PDB entry 5W64 | electron microscopy, 4.20 A resolution (low resolution: residue-level contacts below are approximate; hydrogen-bond / salt-bridge calls are withheld) | chains O and Q of the 20 polymer chains in the assembly

Chain O:
Protein: RNA polymerase I-specific transcription initiation factor RRN6
From: Saccharomyces cerevisiae (strain ATCC 204508 / S288c)
UniProt: P32786 (RRN6_YEAST); the construct has insertions or renumbered stretches relative to UniProt, so the offset changes along the chain: -47 to 28 = UniProt 1-76; 41-67 = UniProt 145-171; 172-894 = UniProt 172-894
Chain sequence (894 residues; row label = number of the first residue in the row; note: 116 numbers in that range are skipped by the numbering (no residue carries them; nothing is unmodelled there); a row labelled like 28A-28Z holds insertion residues (28A, then the next letters in order); numbers below 1 keep their minus sign (Met-47 is residue -47); X marks 53 residues of unknown identity (built as UNK)):
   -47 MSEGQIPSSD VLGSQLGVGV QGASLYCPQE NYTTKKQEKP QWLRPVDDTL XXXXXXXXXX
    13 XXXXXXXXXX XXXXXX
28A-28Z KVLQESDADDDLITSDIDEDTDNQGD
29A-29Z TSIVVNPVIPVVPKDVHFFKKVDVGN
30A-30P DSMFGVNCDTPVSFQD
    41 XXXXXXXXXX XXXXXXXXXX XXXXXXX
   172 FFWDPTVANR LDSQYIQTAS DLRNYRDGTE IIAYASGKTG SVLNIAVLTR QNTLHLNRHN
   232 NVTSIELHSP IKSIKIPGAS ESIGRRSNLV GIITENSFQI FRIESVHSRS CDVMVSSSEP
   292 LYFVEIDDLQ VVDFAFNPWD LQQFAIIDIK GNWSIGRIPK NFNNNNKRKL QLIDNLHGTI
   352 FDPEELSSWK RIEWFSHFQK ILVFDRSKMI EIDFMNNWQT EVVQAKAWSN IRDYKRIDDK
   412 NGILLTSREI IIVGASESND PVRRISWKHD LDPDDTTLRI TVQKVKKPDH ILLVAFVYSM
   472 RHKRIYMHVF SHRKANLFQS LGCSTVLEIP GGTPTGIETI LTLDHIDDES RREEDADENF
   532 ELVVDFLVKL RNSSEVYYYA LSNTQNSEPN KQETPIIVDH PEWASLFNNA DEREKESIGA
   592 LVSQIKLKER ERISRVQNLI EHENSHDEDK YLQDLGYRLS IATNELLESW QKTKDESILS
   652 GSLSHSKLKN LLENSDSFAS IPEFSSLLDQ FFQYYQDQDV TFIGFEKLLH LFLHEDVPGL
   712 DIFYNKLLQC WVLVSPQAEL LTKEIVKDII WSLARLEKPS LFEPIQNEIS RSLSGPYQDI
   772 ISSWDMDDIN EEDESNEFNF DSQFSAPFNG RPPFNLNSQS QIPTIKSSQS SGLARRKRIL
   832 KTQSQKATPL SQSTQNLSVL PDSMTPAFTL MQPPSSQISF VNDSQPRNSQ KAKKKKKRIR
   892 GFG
Disordered / not traced: -47 to 2, 28A-28Z, 29A-29Z, 30A-30P, 515-528, 559-566, 781-894
Covalent attachments: covalent link UNK_59-His226, Asn615-His617; covalent link Ile203-Leu219, Gln222-Leu225, Phe696-Leu711, His701-Leu704; covalent link Ile203-Arg229; covalent link Leu260-Phe272; covalent link Ile351-Glu355, Phe352-Glu355, Ser653-Glu748, Leu732-Glu735; covalent link Ile383-Gln390, Tyr685-Gln689; covalent link Asn665-Ser668

Chain Q:
Protein: RNA polymerase I-specific transcription initiation factor RRN11
From: Saccharomyces cerevisiae (strain ATCC 204508 / S288c)
UniProt: Q04712 (RRN11_YEAST); numbering as in UniProt (aligned over 1-507)
Chain sequence (507 residues; row label = number of the first residue in the row):
     1 MFEVPITLTN RKFAQRRKLK YQYINYISRR FDRISKKSTT TDSLPTPENS AAENNDEEEG
    61 QNSEAGTYRR SVLQQKKRRR ERHWRSVVGE IYSTTESETD SQEEETEEGG EHDTGIDKED
   121 SDEERKFWKK YEKPEKSFEI WRTVSSQNKQ PINKQKMTYH NFKKIEKIPL RKMEIPLLHC
   181 TKENKLYFQS ISRGLEPLKT STSEVRNYRT RHIVTLTDLL HLNVSRHNWS LAYKIFATLI
   241 RIPGVQIKSL WGIGVEILDN LSNSSSGLDF LQWMCQIYSS KSRFVQNINY RSIVPPFQTG
   301 SRTHTAKFAI TYLWSSLINC QKSMEPSSNI IDKPFDTEND LLQELIDKIS EWVLTPPFME
   361 DAEVWFIYAS CHLLKADTLS RQFVNDNKNN DLIGLDRDIK INQVIKHIHY VRTFLKICLD
   421 KGGFAVPSRL IENQLKSFES RLYGEAQDIQ ERDVANVYDS IDNSSVENSF GDVYETNAEF
   481 LDTQLMDLSP EDNGLDEMHY SDEDSSE
Disordered / not traced: 37-120, 327-336, 444-507
Covalent attachments: covalent link Pro5-Gln246, Ile247-Gln298; covalent link Phe13-Ser201, Ser280-Ser301, Lys281-Ser301; covalent link Arg17-Arg291; covalent link Lys136-His304; covalent link Val245-Leu250, Ile393-Leu395; covalent link Trp352-Phe358, Leu354-Phe358; covalent link Leu354-Met359

Interface between chain O and chain Q:
Pairs across the interface (126):
  Phe172(O) - Leu186(Q)
  Phe173(O) - Leu198(Q)
  Trp174(O) - Glu196(Q)
  Trp174(O) - Pro197(Q)
  Trp174(O) - Leu198(Q)
  Trp174(O) - Lys199(Q)
  Asp175(O) - Ser190(Q)
  Asp175(O) - Leu195(Q)
  Asp175(O) - Glu196(Q)
  Asp175(O) - Pro197(Q)
  Asp175(O) - Leu198(Q)
  Pro176(O) - Leu195(Q)
  Pro176(O) - Glu196(Q)  covalent bond
  Pro176(O) - Pro197(Q)
  Pro176(O) - Leu198(Q)
  Thr177(O) - Leu195(Q)
  Asp298(O) - Met157(Q)
  Asp298(O) - Thr158(Q)
  Asp298(O) - Tyr159(Q)
  Asp299(O) - Tyr159(Q)
  Gly322(O) - Gln155(Q)
  Gly322(O) - Met157(Q)
  Asn323(O) - Gln155(Q)
  Asn323(O) - Met157(Q)
  Asp345(O) - Ile152(Q)
  Asn346(O) - Ile152(Q)
  Asn346(O) - Gln155(Q)
  Leu347(O) - Pro151(Q)
  Leu347(O) - Ile152(Q)
  Leu347(O) - Asn153(Q)
  Leu347(O) - Lys154(Q)
  Leu347(O) - Gln155(Q)
  His348(O) - Asn153(Q)
  His348(O) - Gln155(Q)
  Gly349(O) - Met157(Q)
  Thr350(O) - Phe31(Q)
  Thr350(O) - Asn153(Q)
  Thr350(O) - Met157(Q)
  Ile351(O) - Phe31(Q)
  Ile351(O) - Met157(Q)  covalent bond
  Ile351(O) - Phe162(Q)
  Phe352(O) - Phe31(Q)
  Asp353(O) - Ile24(Q)
  Asp353(O) - Ile27(Q)
  Asp353(O) - Ser28(Q)  covalent bond
  Asp353(O) - Arg29(Q)
  Asp353(O) - Phe31(Q)
  Asp353(O) - Asp32(Q)
  Asp353(O) - Lys130(Q)
  Pro354(O) - Ile24(Q)
  Pro354(O) - Ser28(Q)
  Pro354(O) - Tyr131(Q)
  Glu355(O) - Ile24(Q)
  Glu355(O) - Tyr131(Q)
  Glu356(O) - Ile24(Q)
  Glu356(O) - Phe127(Q)
  Leu357(O) - Lys20(Q)  covalent bond
  Leu357(O) - Ile24(Q)
  Ser358(O) - Ile191(Q)
  Ser358(O) - Arg193(Q)
  Ser358(O) - Gly194(Q)  covalent bond
  Ser358(O) - Leu195(Q)
  Ser359(O) - Gly194(Q)
  Trp360(O) - Glu196(Q)
  Arg377(O) - Lys20(Q)
  Arg377(O) - Glu196(Q)
  Glu382(O) - Val144(Q)
  Asn388(O) - Gln150(Q)
  Asn388(O) - Ile152(Q)
  Trp389(O) - Ser146(Q)
  Trp389(O) - Gln147(Q)
  Trp389(O) - Asn148(Q)  covalent bond
  Trp389(O) - Lys149(Q)
  Trp389(O) - Gln150(Q)
  Trp389(O) - Pro151(Q)
  Gln390(O) - Gln147(Q)
  Gln390(O) - Lys149(Q)
  Gln390(O) - Pro151(Q)
  Thr391(O) - Lys149(Q)
  Glu392(O) - Lys149(Q)
  Val393(O) - Val144(Q)
  Val394(O) - Glu139(Q)
  Val394(O) - Ile140(Q)
  Val394(O) - Trp141(Q)
  Gln395(O) - Ile140(Q)
  Ala396(O) - Tyr131(Q)
  Ala396(O) - Ile140(Q)
  Lys397(O) - Trp128(Q)
  Lys397(O) - Tyr131(Q)
  Ala398(O) - Trp128(Q)
  Ala398(O) - Pro134(Q)
  Trp399(O) - Pro134(Q)
  Trp399(O) - Ile293(Q)
  Trp399(O) - Val294(Q)
  Trp399(O) - Pro295(Q)
  Ser400(O) - Glu139(Q)
  Ser418(O) - Glu139(Q)
  Glu420(O) - Glu3(Q)
  Glu420(O) - Phe138(Q)
  Ile421(O) - Phe138(Q)
  Ile421(O) - Glu139(Q)
  Ile423(O) - Trp141(Q)
  Asp431(O) - Val144(Q)
  Asp431(O) - Ser145(Q)
  Val433(O) - Val144(Q)
  Val433(O) - Ser145(Q)
  Arg434(O) - Trp141(Q)
  Arg434(O) - Thr143(Q)
  Arg434(O) - Val144(Q)
  Ile436(O) - Trp141(Q)
  Asp441(O) - Phe297(Q)
  Asp443(O) - Phe2(Q)
  Asp443(O) - Glu3(Q)
  Asp443(O) - His221(Q)
  Pro444(O) - Met1(Q)
  Thr447(O) - Pro197(Q)
  Arg472(O) - Leu198(Q)
  Arg472(O) - Lys199(Q)
  Arg472(O) - Thr200(Q)  covalent bond
  Arg472(O) - Ser203(Q)
  Arg475(O) - Met1(Q)
  Cys494(O) - Ser225(Q)
  Ser495(O) - Ser225(Q)
  Thr496(O) - Leu222(Q)
  Thr496(O) - Ser225(Q)
  Arg542(O) - Leu198(Q)
Other interface residues (no listed pair), chain O (64 interface residues in all): Ile383, Leu416, Arg435, His473, Tyr477
Other interface residues (no listed pair), chain Q (74 interface residues in all): Arg142, Lys156, Gly252, Ile253, Val255, Glu256, Tyr290, Thr311, Trp314, Gln321, Phe366, Ser370, Asp377, Phe424, Ala425, Val426, Pro427, Gln434, Arg441

In short:
Chain O and chain Q form an interface of 64 and 74 residues respectively, with 7 covalent bonds.
Here chain O is RNA polymerase I-specific transcription initiation factor RRN6 and chain Q is RNA polymerase
I-specific transcription initiation factor RRN11, both from Saccharomyces cerevisiae (strain ATCC 204508 /
S288c). Entry 5W64 (RNA Polymerase I Initial Transcribing Complex State 1) was determined by electron
microscopy (same publication as 5W65, 5W5Y and 5W66).
